PDB entry 6JCJ | X-ray diffraction, 2.50 A resolution | chains B and F of the 6 polymer chains in the assembly

== Chain B ==
Protein: Tubulin beta-2B chain
From: Bos taurus
UniProtKB: Q6B856 (TBB2B_BOVIN); residues 1-445 here = UniProt positions 1-445
Chain sequence (445 residues; each row starts with the number of its first residue):
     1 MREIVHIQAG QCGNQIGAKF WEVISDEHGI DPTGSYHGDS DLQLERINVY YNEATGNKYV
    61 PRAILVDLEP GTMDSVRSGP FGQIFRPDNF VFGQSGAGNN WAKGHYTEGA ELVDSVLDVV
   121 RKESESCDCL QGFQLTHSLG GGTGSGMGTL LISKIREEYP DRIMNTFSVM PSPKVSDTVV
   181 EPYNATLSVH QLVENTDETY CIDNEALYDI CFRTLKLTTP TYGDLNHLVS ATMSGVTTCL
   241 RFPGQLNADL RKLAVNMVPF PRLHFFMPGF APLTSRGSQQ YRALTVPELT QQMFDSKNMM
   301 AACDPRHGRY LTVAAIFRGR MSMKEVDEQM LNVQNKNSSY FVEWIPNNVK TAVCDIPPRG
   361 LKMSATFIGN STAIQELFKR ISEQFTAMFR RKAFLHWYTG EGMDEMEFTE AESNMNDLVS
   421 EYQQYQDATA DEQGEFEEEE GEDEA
Disordered / not traced: 276-279, 429-445
Swiss-Prot annotation at these positions:
  - motif: Met1 to Ile4 (MREI motif)
  - binding site (GTP): Gln11, Glu69, Ser138, Gly142, Thr143, Gly144, Asn204, Asn226
  - binding site (Mg(2+)): Glu69
  - modified residue: Ser40 (Phosphoserine), Thr55 (Phosphothreonine), Lys58 (N6-acetyllysine), Ser172 (Phosphoserine), Thr285 (Phosphothreonine), Thr290 (Phosphothreonine), Arg318 (Omega-N-methylarginine), Glu438 (5-glutamyl polyglutamate)
  - cross-link (Glycyl lysine isopeptide (Lys-Gly)): Lys58 (interchain with G-Cter in ubiquitin), Lys324 (interchain with G-Cter in ubiquitin)

== Chain F ==
Protein: Tubulin tyrosine ligase
From: Gallus gallus
UniProtKB: E1BQ43 (E1BQ43_CHICK); residues 1-378 here = UniProt positions 1-378
Chain sequence (384 residues; each row starts with the number of its first residue):
     1 MYTFVVRDEN SSVYAEVSRL LLATGQWKRL RKDNPRFNLM LGERNRLPFG RLGHEPGLVQ
    61 LVNYYRGADK LCRKASLVKL IKTSPELSES CTWFPESYVI YPTNLKTPVA PAQNGIRHLI
   121 NNTRTDEREV FLAAYNRRRE GREGNVWIAK SSAGAKGEGI LISSEASELL DFIDEQGQVH
   181 VIQKYLEKPL LLEPGHRKFD IRSWVLVDHL YNIYLYREGV LRTSSEPYNS ANFQDKTCHL
   241 TNHCIQKEYS KNYGRYEEGN EMFFEEFNQY LMDALNTTLE NSILLQIKHI IRSCLMCIEP
   301 AISTKHLHYQ SFQLFGFDFM VDEELKVWLI EVNGAPACAQ KLYAELCQGI VDVAISSVFP
   361 LADTGQKTSQ PTSIFIKLHH HHHH
Disordered / not traced: 103-143, 152-158, 167-179, 248-251, 363-372
Sequence notes: expression tag (379-384)

== Chain B / chain F interface ==
Contacting residue pairs - 9 pairs, chain B then chain F:
  Leu331(B) with Pro56(F)
  Gln334(B) with Arg36(F), hydrogen bond
  Asn335(B) with Arg36(F), hydrogen bond; Pro56(F); Gly57(F); Leu58(F)
  Ser338(B) with Leu30(F); Asn34(F), hydrogen bond
  Glu343(B) with Arg31(F), salt bridge
Other interface residues (no listed pair), chain B (8 interface residues in all): Arg309, Lys336, Ser339
Other interface residues (no listed pair), chain F (11 interface residues in all): Met1, Thr3, Lys28, Pro35

== Overview ==
Chain B and chain F form an interface of 8 and 11 residues respectively, with 3 hydrogen bonds and 1 salt
bridge. Polar pairs include Glu343(B)-Arg31(F), Gln334(B)-Arg36(F) and Asn335(B)-Arg36(F). UniProt lists 8
GTP-binding residues and Mg2+-binding residue Glu69(B) on chain B.
Here chain B is Tubulin beta-2B chain (Bos taurus) and chain F is Tubulin tyrosine ligase (Gallus gallus).
Entry 6JCJ (Structure of crolibulin in complex with tubulin) was determined by X-ray diffraction.
